PDB entry 9MGW | electron microscopy, 3.00 A resolution | chains A and F of the 23 polymer chains in the assembly

Chain A:
Protein: Photosystem I P700 chlorophyll a apoprotein A1
Organism: Dunaliella salina
Notes: EC 1.97.1.12
Sequence (750 residues; each row starts with the number of its first residue):
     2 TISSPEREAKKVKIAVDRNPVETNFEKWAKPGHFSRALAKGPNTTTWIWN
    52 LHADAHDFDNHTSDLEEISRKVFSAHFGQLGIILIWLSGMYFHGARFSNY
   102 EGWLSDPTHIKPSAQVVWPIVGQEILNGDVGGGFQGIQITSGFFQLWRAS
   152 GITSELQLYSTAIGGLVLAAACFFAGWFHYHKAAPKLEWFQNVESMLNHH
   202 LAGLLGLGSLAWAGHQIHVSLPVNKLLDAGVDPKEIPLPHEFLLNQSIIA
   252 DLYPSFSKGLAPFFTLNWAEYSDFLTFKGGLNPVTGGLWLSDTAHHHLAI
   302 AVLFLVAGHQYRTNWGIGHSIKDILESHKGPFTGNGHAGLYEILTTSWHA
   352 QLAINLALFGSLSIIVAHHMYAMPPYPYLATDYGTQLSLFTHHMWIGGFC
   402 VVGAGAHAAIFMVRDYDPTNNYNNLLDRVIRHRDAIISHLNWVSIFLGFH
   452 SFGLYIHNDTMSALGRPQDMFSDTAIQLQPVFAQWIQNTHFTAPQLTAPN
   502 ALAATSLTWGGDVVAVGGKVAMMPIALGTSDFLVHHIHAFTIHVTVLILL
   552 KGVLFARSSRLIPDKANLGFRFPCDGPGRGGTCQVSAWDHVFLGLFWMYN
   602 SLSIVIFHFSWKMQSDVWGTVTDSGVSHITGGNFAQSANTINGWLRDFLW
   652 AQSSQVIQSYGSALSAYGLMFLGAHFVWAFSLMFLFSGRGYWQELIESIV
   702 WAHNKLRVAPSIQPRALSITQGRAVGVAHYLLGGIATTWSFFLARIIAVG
Unresolved in the structure: 2-11
Metal / ion sites: chlorophyll a Mg (31 sites), coordinated by H53, H57, H77, Q80, Q116, Q124, H180, H182, H200, H201, H219, H296, H297, H298, H310, H320 and 15 more; 4Fe-4S cluster Fe: C575 (shared with 2 residues of chain B); chlorophyll a isomer Mg near H676 (its only coordinating residue here)
Residues lining bound ligands:
  - Tripalmitoylglycerol (4RF): H451, L455, F472, I477, Q478, L479, Q480, V482, F533
  - beta-carotene (BCR), molecule 1: I83, I86, W87
  - beta-carotene (BCR), molecule 2: I84, W87, L88, L205, L208, G209
  - beta-carotene (BCR), molecule 3: L85, T162, G165, G166, L169, L208, L211, A212, L306
  - beta-carotene (BCR), molecule 4: L211, L261, F264, F265, L299, V303, L306, H310, I318
  - beta-carotene (BCR), molecule 5: F264, W269, V303
  - beta-carotene (BCR), molecule 6: L341, L345, A351, A354, I355, A409, F412
  - beta-carotene (BCR), molecule 7: A354, A358, S362, V402, A405, G406, A409, V547, L550, L551, V554
  - beta-carotene (BCR), molecule 8: M671, G674, A675, F677, V678, L733, I736, A737, W740
  - beta-carotene (BCR), molecule 9: W693, L696, I697
  - chlorophyll a isomer (CL0): F453, Y456, V535, I538, F541, T542, Y600, N601, S604, I605, F608, I642, W645, L646, L650, S654, I658, F672, H676, W679, Y731, T738, T739, F742
  - chlorophyll a (CLA), molecule 1: V13, K14, I15, W190, N193, S196, H200, L208, T314, N315, W316
  - chlorophyll a (CLA), molecule 2: I15, V17, F74, F78, A172, F175, A176, F179, H180, A184, P186, W190
  - chlorophyll a (CLA), molecule 3: V22, E23, T24, N25, F26, K28, W29, H34, K72, S75, G79, I83, F174, G177, W178, Y181, H182
  - chlorophyll a (CLA), molecule 4: W29, P32, W48, I49, W50, L52, H53
  - chlorophyll a (CLA), molecule 5: W29, P32, H34, F35, L52, H53, A56, H57, F59, A76, G79, Q80, I83
  - chlorophyll a (CLA), molecule 6: T46, I49, W50, I697, I700, V701, H704, V709, P711, I713, P715, R716, L718
  - chlorophyll a (CLA), molecule 7: W50, F677, V678, F681, F685, L718, Q722, A725, V726, A729, H730, L733
  - chlorophyll a (CLA), molecule 8: H53, A54, A56, H57, D58, H350, L353, L357, F400, C401, V403, G404, A407, H408, I411, R415, F571, R572, W589, V592, L596
  - chlorophyll a (CLA), molecule 9: H57, F59, V73, A76, H77, Q80, L81, I84, L85, L88, W349, H350, Q352, L353, N356, L357, F360
  - chlorophyll a (CLA), molecule 10: H57, Q80, I83, I84, W87, L357, F360, I397, F400, C401
  - chlorophyll a (CLA), molecule 11: L66, S70, H77, L188, F191, Q192, V194, M197, L198, H201, L202, L205, I322, L326, Y342, L345, T346, T347, S348, W349, Q352, I355, N356, L359, F360
  - chlorophyll a (CLA), molecule 12: F74, H77, F78, L81, L169, C173, W190, F191, N193, S196, M197, H200, H201, G204, L205
  - chlorophyll a (CLA), molecule 13: I83, I86, Q116, V117, V118, W119, I121, V122, Q124, L127, I138, F174, A667, L670, M671
  - chlorophyll a (CLA), molecule 14: I86, W87, S89, G90, M91, F93, H94, F98, V117, W119, L167
  - chlorophyll a (CLA), molecule 15: W87, M91, H94, A115, Q116, I138, Q139, I140, T141, S142, A667, Y668, W740
  - chlorophyll a (CLA), molecule 16: W87, M91, T141, S142, F144, S389, T392, H393, W396, I397, F400, M671, I736, T739, W740
  - chlorophyll a (CLA), molecule 17: W87, L88, S142, G143, F144, L147, L205, L206, F360, L363, S364, V367, M371, Y377, L390, H393, H394, I397
  - chlorophyll a (CLA), molecule 18: Y92, S151, G152, I153, Q158, S161, T162, G209, A212, W213, G215, H216, H219, V220, P240, H241, L244
  - chlorophyll a (CLA), molecule 19: L147, A150, L205, L206, G209, S210, W213, Q217, T294, H297, H298, I301, F305, L363, I366, V367, H370, M371, P376, Y377
  - chlorophyll a (CLA), molecule 20: L157, Q158, S161, L239, H241, L244, L245
  - chlorophyll a (CLA), molecule 21: V168, A171, A172, F175
  - chlorophyll a (CLA), molecule 22: L198, L202, L206, L304, F305, A308, Q311, Y312, I322, I325, L326, L359, M413, L427, V430, L551, V554
  - chlorophyll a (CLA), molecule 23: N199, H200, A203, G204, L208, L306, G309, H310, Y312, R313, T314, N315, W316, I318
  - chlorophyll a (CLA), molecule 24: L211, A212, G215, I218, H219, L244, L245, Q247, F257, G260, L261, Y272, F275, L276, L299
  - chlorophyll a (CLA), molecule 25: F264, W269, A270, Y272, S273, L276, T277, F278, H296, L299, A300, V303, L304, V307, N501
  - chlorophyll a (CLA), molecule 26: F264, F265, L267, W269
  - chlorophyll a (CLA), molecule 27: T277, F278, K279, G280, G281, L289, D293, T294, H296, H297, A300, I301, L304, H370, M374, P376, T506
  - chlorophyll a (CLA), molecule 28: F278, L497, T498, A499, P500, N501, A502
  - chlorophyll a (CLA), molecule 29: L304, L359, L363, I366, H369, H370, A373, M374, T506, S507, T509, W510
  - chlorophyll a (CLA), molecule 30: V307, H310, Q311, R313, G317, I318, G319, H320
  - chlorophyll a (CLA), molecule 31: Q311, H320, D324, I325, S328, H329
  - chlorophyll a (CLA), molecule 32: I325, L326, H329, T334, H338, L341, L345, L426, L427, V430
  - chlorophyll a (CLA), molecule 33: H329, K330, G331, P332, F333
  - chlorophyll a (CLA), molecule 34: F333, T334, L426, R429, V430, H433, I437, H440
  - chlorophyll a (CLA), molecule 35: S362, I365, I366, H369, M395, V402, I543, T546, V547, L550, S602, L603
  - chlorophyll a (CLA), molecule 36: H369, Y372, F483, A484, I487, Q488, W510, I526, L528, H536, H539, I543, V606, H609, F610, K613
  - chlorophyll a (CLA), molecule 37: A436, H440, W443
  - chlorophyll a (CLA), molecule 38: I437, H440, L441, W443, V444, A540, I543, H544, V547
  - chlorophyll a (CLA), molecule 39: S439, N442, W443, I446
  - chlorophyll a (CLA), molecule 40: N442, S445, I446, G449, F450, F453, G454, I457, F541, V545, L548, I549, L594, F597, W598
  - chlorophyll a (CLA), molecule 41: W443, I446, F447, F450, H451
  - chlorophyll a (CLA), molecule 42: W443, V444, F447, L448, Q480, P481, V482, F483, A484, F533, H536, H537, A540, H544
  - chlorophyll a (CLA), molecule 43: F450, H451, G454, L455, I457, H458, T461, M462, L465, R467, D470, F472, I477
  - chlorophyll a (CLA), molecule 44: F453, I457, D460, F541, F597, W598, Y600, N601, I642, L646, W679, Y731
  - chlorophyll a (CLA), molecule 45: T461, A464, L465
  - chlorophyll a (CLA), molecule 46: W486, I487, T490, H491, A494, T498, A499, T506, W510
  - chlorophyll a (CLA), molecule 47: L646, L650, W651, W679
  - chlorophyll a (CLA), molecule 48: L670, M671, L673, G674, H676, F677, W679, A680
  - chlorophyll a (CLA), molecule 49: F677, A680, F681, L683, M684, F687, S688, Y692, W693, L696
  - chlorophyll a (CLA), molecule 50: I700, A703, H704, L707, V709
  - chlorophyll a (CLA), molecule 51: W702, A703, K706, L707
  - chlorophyll a / digalactosyl diacyl glycerol (dgdg): H241, E242, L244, L245, N246, I249
  - dodecyl-alpha-D-maltoside (LMU): S155, E156, L157, Y160, S161, I164, G165
  - phylloquinone (PQN): W50, M684, F685, S688, G689, R690, W693, I697, R716, A717, L718, S719, G723
  - 4Fe-4S cluster (SF4): P574, C575, G577, P578, G582, T583, C584, I720, R724

Chain F:
Protein: PSAF1
Organism: Dunaliella salina
Sequence (232 residues; numbered 1 to 232; the number before each row is that of its first residue):
     1 MASLTQMNLRSAPVARAPAARPVARRTATVARAHQQEQPAQNLGAVACAT
    51 ALALTMGLTADVQPASADIAGLTPCSESKAYNKLERKELKVLDKRLKKYE
   101 PGSAPYLALQATKERTENRFKTYAKQGLLCGNDGLPHLISDPGLALRFNH
   151 AGEVFIPTFGFLYVAGYIGHVGRQYIILSKEDAKPTDKEIILDVPLALKL
   201 AFQGWAWPLASIQELRNGSLLEKDENITVSPR
Unresolved in the structure: 1-67
Residues lining bound ligands:
  - beta-carotene (BCR), molecule 1: L138, E153, V154, P157
  - beta-carotene (BCR), molecule 2: S140, P142, F155, T158, G169, H170, W207, S211, L220
  - beta-carotene (BCR), molecule 3: P157, G160, F161, V164, I168
  - chlorophyll a (CLA), molecule 1: D141, P142, G143, L144, R147
  - chlorophyll a (CLA), molecule 2: P157, T158, F161, L162, A165, G166, I168, G169, W207
  - chlorophyll a (CLA), molecule 3: Y163, V164, Y167, I168, V171, A201, F202, W205
  - chlorophyll a (CLA), molecule 4: I168, G169, V171, G172, Y175, L192, A197
  - chlorophyll a (CLA), molecule 5: G172, Y175, I176, E189, I190, L192, A197, L198, A201
  - chlorophyll a (CLA), molecule 6: W207, P208, S211, I212, L215, L221
  - chlorophyll a (CLA), molecule 7: P208, L209, I212
  - chlorophyll a (CLA), molecule 8: P208, L209, I212, Q213, R216
  - phosphatidylethanolamine (PTY): Q126, L146, N149, A151, I156

Chain A / chain F interface:
Contacting residue pairs - 51 pairs, chain A then chain F:
  A30(A) - I191(F)
  P32(A) - I190(F)  hydrophobic
  P32(A) - I191(F)
  K41(A) - K184(F)
  P43(A) - T186(F)  hydrogen bond (backbone-side chain)
  P43(A) - I190(F)  hydrophobic
  W48(A) - I190(F)  hydrophobic
  P120(A) - R115(F)
  E125(A) - R95(F)
  E125(A) - T112(F)  hydrogen bond
  E125(A) - R115(F)  salt bridge
  I126(A) - R95(F)
  N128(A) - R95(F)  hydrogen bond (backbone-side chain)
  G129(A) - R95(F)
  D130(A) - R95(F)  salt bridge
  D130(A) - Y99(F)  hydrogen bond
  G134(A) - Y99(F)
  G134(A) - P105(F)
  F135(A) - Y99(F)
  Q136(A) - P105(F)
  Q136(A) - A108(F)
  W702(A) - I227(F)
  W702(A) - T228(F)
  N705(A) - E222(F)
  N705(A) - I227(F)
  K706(A) - L221(F)
  K706(A) - E222(F)  hydrogen bond (side chain-backbone)
  K706(A) - I227(F)
  L707(A) - R173(F)  hydrogen bond (backbone-side chain)
  L707(A) - L220(F)
  L707(A) - L221(F)  hydrophobic
  R708(A) - R173(F)  hydrogen bond (backbone-side chain)
  R708(A) - I177(F)
  R708(A) - S219(F)  hydrogen bond (side chain-backbone)
  R708(A) - L220(F)
  R708(A) - L221(F)
  R708(A) - E222(F)
  V709(A) - R173(F)
  V709(A) - I176(F)
  A710(A) - I176(F)
  A710(A) - K180(F)  hydrogen bond (backbone-side chain)
  P711(A) - I176(F)  hydrophobic
  P711(A) - E189(F)
  S712(A) - S179(F)
  S712(A) - K180(F)
  S712(A) - P185(F)
  S712(A) - T186(F)
  S712(A) - E189(F)  hydrogen bond (backbone-side chain)
  I713(A) - T186(F)
  I713(A) - E189(F)  hydrogen bond (backbone-side chain)
  I713(A) - I190(F)  hydrophobic
Interface residues without a listed pair, chain A (25 interface residues in all): N44
Interface residues without a listed pair, chain F (29 interface residues in all): L109, D187, G218, K223, D224, V229

Overview:
Chain A and chain F form an interface of 25 and 29 residues respectively; the contacts include 11 hydrogen
bonds and 2 salt bridges. Polar contacts include E125(A)-R115(F), D130(A)-R95(F) and P43(A)-T186(F).
Chain A is Photosystem I P700 chlorophyll a apoprotein A1 and chain F is PSAF1, both from Dunaliella salina;
the structure, Dunaliella salina PSI-LHCI-TIDI1 supercomplex, was determined by electron microscopy together
with 9MGZ, 9MH0 and 9MH1 from the same study.
